Entry 5R45 (X-ray diffraction, 1.05 A resolution); this record covers chains C and E of the 5 polymer chains in the assembly.

== Chain C ==
Name: Chymotrypsinogen A
Organism: Bos taurus
Notes: EC 3.4.21.1
UniProt: P00766 (CTRA_BOVIN); numbering as in UniProt (aligned over 149-245)
Sequence (97 residues; numbered 149 to 245; the number before each row is that of its first residue):
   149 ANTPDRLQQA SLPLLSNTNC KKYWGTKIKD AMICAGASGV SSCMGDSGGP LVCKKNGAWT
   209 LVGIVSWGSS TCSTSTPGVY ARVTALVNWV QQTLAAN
Curated features (UniProtKB/Swiss-Prot):
  - active site: Ser195 (Charge relay system)
Disulfide bonds: Cys168-Cys182, Cys191-Cys220

== Chain E ==
Name: peptide TPGVY
Organism: Bos taurus
Sequence (5 residues; each row starts with the number of its first residue):
   224 TPGVY

== Interface between chain C and chain E ==
Residue-residue contacts - 24 pairs, chain C then chain E:
  Trp172(C) - Thr224(E)
  Trp172(C) - Pro225(E)  hydrophobic
  Ser189(C) - Tyr228(E)
  Ser190(C) - Tyr228(E)  hydrogen bond (backbone-side chain)
  Cys191(C) - Tyr228(E)
  Met192(C) - Val227(E)
  Met192(C) - Tyr228(E)
  Gly193(C) - Tyr228(E)  hydrogen bond (backbone-backbone)
  Ser195(C) - Tyr228(E)  hydrogen bond (side chain-backbone)
  Ser214(C) - Val227(E)
  Ser214(C) - Tyr228(E)  hydrogen bond (backbone-backbone)
  Trp215(C) - Gly226(E)
  Trp215(C) - Val227(E)  hydrophobic
  Trp215(C) - Tyr228(E)
  Gly216(C) - Pro225(E)
  Gly216(C) - Gly226(E)  hydrogen bond (backbone-backbone)
  Gly216(C) - Tyr228(E)
  Ser217(C) - Thr224(E)
  Ser217(C) - Gly226(E)
  Ser217(C) - Tyr228(E)  hydrogen bond (backbone-side chain)
  Ser218(C) - Thr224(E)  hydrogen bond (backbone-backbone)
  Ser218(C) - Pro225(E)
  Ser218(C) - Gly226(E)
  Cys220(C) - Tyr228(E)
Interface residues without a listed pair, chain C (16 interface residues in all): Lys175, Asp194, Val213

== In short ==
16 residues of chain C face 5 of chain E across their interface, with 7 hydrogen bonds. Polar pairs include
Ser190(C)-Tyr228(E), Gly193(C)-Tyr228(E) and Ser195(C)-Tyr228(E). Curated annotation (UniProt) lists
active-site residue Ser195(C) on chain C.
Here chain C is Chymotrypsinogen A and chain E is peptide TPGVY, both from Bos taurus. Entry 5R45 (Crystal
Structure of gamma-Chymotrypsin at pH 7.5, cryo temperature) was determined by X-ray diffraction.
